7DOI - chains A and P of the 6 polymer chains in the assembly; structure by electron microscopy, 2.60 A resolution.

== Chain A ==
Protein: RNA-directed RNA polymerase
Source organism: Severe acute respiratory syndrome coronavirus 2
Notes: EC 2.7.7.48
Reference sequence: P0DTD1 (R1AB_SARS2); residues 1-932 here correspond to UniProt positions 4393-5324 (UniProt number = residue number + 4392)
Chain sequence (943 residues; numbered 0 to 942; the number before each row is that of its first residue; numbering starts at 0):
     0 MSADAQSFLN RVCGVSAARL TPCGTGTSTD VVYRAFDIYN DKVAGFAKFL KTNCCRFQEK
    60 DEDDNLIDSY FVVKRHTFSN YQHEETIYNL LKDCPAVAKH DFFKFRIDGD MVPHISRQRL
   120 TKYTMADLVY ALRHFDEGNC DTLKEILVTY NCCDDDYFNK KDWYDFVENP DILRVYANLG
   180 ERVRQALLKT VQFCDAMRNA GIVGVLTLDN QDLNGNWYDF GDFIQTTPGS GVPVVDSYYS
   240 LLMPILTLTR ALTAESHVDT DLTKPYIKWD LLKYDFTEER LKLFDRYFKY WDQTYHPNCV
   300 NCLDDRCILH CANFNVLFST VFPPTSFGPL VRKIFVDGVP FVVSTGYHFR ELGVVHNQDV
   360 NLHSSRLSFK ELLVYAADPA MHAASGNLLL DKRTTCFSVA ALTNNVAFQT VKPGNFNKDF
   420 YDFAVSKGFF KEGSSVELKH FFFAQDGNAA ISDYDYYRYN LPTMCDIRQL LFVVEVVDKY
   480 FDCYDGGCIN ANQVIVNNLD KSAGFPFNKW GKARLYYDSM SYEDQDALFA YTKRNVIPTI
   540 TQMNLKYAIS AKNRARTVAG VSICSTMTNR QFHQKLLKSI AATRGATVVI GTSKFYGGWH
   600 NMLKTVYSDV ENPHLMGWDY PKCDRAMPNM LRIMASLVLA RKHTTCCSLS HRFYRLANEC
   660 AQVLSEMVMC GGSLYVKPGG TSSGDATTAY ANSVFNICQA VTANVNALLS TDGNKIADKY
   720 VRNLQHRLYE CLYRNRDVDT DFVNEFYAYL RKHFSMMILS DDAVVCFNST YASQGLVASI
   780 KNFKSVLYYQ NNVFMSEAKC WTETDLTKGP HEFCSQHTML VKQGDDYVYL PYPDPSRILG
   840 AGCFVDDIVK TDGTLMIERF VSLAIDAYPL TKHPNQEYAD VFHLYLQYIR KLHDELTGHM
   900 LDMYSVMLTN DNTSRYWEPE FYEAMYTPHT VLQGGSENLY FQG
Unresolved in the structure: 0-3, 108-109, 896-913, 930-942
Sequence notes: initiating methionine (0); expression tag (933-942)
Ion coordination: Mg2+ site 1: Asn209 (together with pyrophosphate); Mg2+ site 2: Asp218 (together with pyrophosphate); Zn2+ site 1: His295, Cys301, Cys306, Cys310; Zn2+ site 2: Cys487, Cys645, Cys646; Mg2+ site 3 near Asp761 (its only coordinating residue here)
Ligand contacts:
  - Penciclovir phosphate (HCU; [(2R)-4-(2-azanyl-6-oxidanylidene-3H-purin-9-yl)-2-(hydroxymethyl)butyl] dihydrogen phosphate): Lys545, Asp623, Ser682, Thr687, Asn691, Ser759, Asp760
  - pyrophosphate (POP), molecule 1: Lys50, Asn52, Cys53, Lys73, Arg116, Asn209, Tyr217, Asp218
  - pyrophosphate (POP), molecule 2: Lys551, Arg553, Tyr619, Pro620, Lys621, Cys622
Swiss-Prot annotation at these positions:
  - region: Lys545 to Arg555 (Interaction with RMP Remdesivir), Thr582 to Pro620 (RdRp Palm N-ter)
  - active site: Ser759, Asp760, Asp761
  - binding site (Mn(2+)): Asn209, Asp218
  - binding site (Zn(2+)): His295, Cys301, Cys306, Cys310, Cys487, His642, Cys645, Cys646
  - site: Gln932 (Cleavage)

== Chain P ==
Molecule: 12-nt RNA strand
Sequence (12 nucleotides; row label = number of the first residue in the row):
     9 AGAUUAAGUU AU
Covalently attached groups: Penciclovir phosphate (HCU) linked to U20

== Chain A / chain P interface ==
Residue-residue contacts - 21 pairs, chain A then chain P:
  Arg513(A) - A14(P)  salt bridge to the phosphate
  Ser759(A) - U20(P)  hydrogen bond to the sugar
  Asp760(A) - U20(P)  phosphate contact
  Cys813(A) - A19(P)  phosphate contact
  Cys813(A) - U20(P)  phosphate contact
  Ser814(A) - A19(P)  sugar contact
  Ser814(A) - U20(P)  phosphate contact
  Gln815(A) - A19(P)  sugar contact
  Arg836(A) - U18(P)  salt bridge to the phosphate
  Arg836(A) - A19(P)  salt bridge to the phosphate
  Ala840(A) - U18(P)  phosphate contact
  Lys849(A) - U17(P)  salt bridge to the phosphate
  Leu854(A) - G16(P)  sugar contact
  Glu857(A) - A15(P)  sugar contact
  Arg858(A) - G16(P)  sugar contact
  Arg858(A) - U17(P)  salt bridge to the phosphate
  Ser861(A) - G16(P)  base contact
  Ser861(A) - U17(P)  sugar contact
  Leu862(A) - U17(P)  phosphate contact
  Asp865(A) - U17(P)  sugar contact
  Asp865(A) - U18(P)  sugar contact
Interface residues without a listed pair, chain A (19 interface residues in all): Asp499, Lys593, Leu758, Asp761

== Summary ==
Chain A and chain P form an interface of 19 and 7 residues respectively; the contacts include 1 hydrogen bond
and 5 salt bridges. Polar contacts include Ser759(A)-U20(P), Arg513(A)-A14(P) and Arg836(A)-U18(P). Ligands of
chain A: pyrophosphate and Penciclovir phosphate. Covalently linked Penciclovir phosphate: at U20(P).
Chain A is RNA-directed RNA polymerase (Severe acute respiratory syndrome coronavirus 2) and chain P is a
12-nt RNA strand; the structure, Structure of COVID-19 RNA-dependent RNA polymerase bound to penciclovir, was
determined by electron microscopy.
